Entry 9GF6 (electron microscopy, 3.80 A resolution); this record covers chains L and M of the 11 polymer chains in the assembly.

Chain L:
Molecule: Nucleosomal DNA Strand 2
Sequence (152 nucleotides; numbered -81 to 70; the number before each row is that of its first residue; numbers below 1 keep their minus sign (DT-81 is residue -81)):
   -81 TGCCGAGGCC GCTCAATTGG TCGTAGACAG CTCTAGCACC GCTTAAACGC ACGTACGCGC
   -21 TGTCCCCCGC GTTTTAACCG CCAAGGGGAT TACTCCCTAG TCTCCAGGCA CGTGTCAGAT
    39 ATATACATCC TGTGCATGTA CTCGGGATAT TG
Not modelled in the structure: -81 to -76, 60-70

Chain M:
Name: Histone H3.1
Organism: Homo sapiens
UniProt: P68431 (H31_HUMAN); residues 0-135 here correspond to UniProt positions 1-136 (UniProt number = residue number + 1)
Amino-acid sequence (136 residues; each row starts with the number of its first residue; numbering starts at 0):
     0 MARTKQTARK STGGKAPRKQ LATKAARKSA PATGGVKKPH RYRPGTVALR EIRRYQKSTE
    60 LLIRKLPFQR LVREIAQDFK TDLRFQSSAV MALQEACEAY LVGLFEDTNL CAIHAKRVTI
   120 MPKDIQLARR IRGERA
Not modelled in the structure: 0-41, 135
Swiss-Prot annotation at these positions:
  - modified residue: Arg2 (Asymmetric dimethylarginine), Thr3 (Phosphothreonine), Lys4 (Allysine), Gln5 (5-glutamyl dopamine), Thr6 (Phosphothreonine), Arg8 (Citrulline), Lys9 (N6,N6,N6-trimethyllysine), Ser10 (ADP-ribosylserine), Thr11 (Phosphothreonine), Lys14 (N6-(2-hydroxyisobutyryl)lysine), Arg17 (Asymmetric dimethylarginine), Lys18 (N6-(2-hydroxyisobutyryl)lysine), Lys23 (N6-(2-hydroxyisobutyryl)lysine), Arg26 (Citrulline), Lys27 (N6,N6,N6-trimethyllysine), Ser28 (ADP-ribosylserine), Lys36 (N6,N6,N6-trimethyllysine), Lys37 (N6-methyllysine), Tyr41 (Phosphotyrosine), Lys56 (N6,N6,N6-trimethyllysine) and 8 more in UniProt
  - lipidation: Lys18 (N6-decanoyllysine)

How chain L and chain M interact:
Contacting residue pairs (15):
  DT8(L) - Gly44(M)  hydrogen bond to the phosphate
  DT9(L) - Pro43(M)  sugar contact
  DT9(L) - Gly44(M)  hydrogen bond to the phosphate
  DT9(L) - Thr45(M)  hydrogen bond to the phosphate
  DT9(L) - Val46(M)  hydrogen bond to the phosphate
  DT9(L) - Ala47(M)  hydrogen bond to the phosphate
  DA10(L) - Arg42(M)  phosphate contact
  DA10(L) - Val46(M)  phosphate contact
  DA17(L) - Arg63(M)  phosphate contact
  DA17(L) - Pro66(M)  phosphate contact
  DA17(L) - Arg69(M)  salt bridge to the phosphate
  DG18(L) - Arg63(M)  salt bridge to the phosphate
  DG18(L) - Lys64(M)  hydrogen bond to the phosphate
  DG18(L) - Leu65(M)  hydrogen bond to the phosphate
  DC27(L) - Arg83(M)  sugar contact
Also at the interface, not in a pair above, chain L (9 interface residues in all): DT19, DG25, DG26

Overview:
9 residues of chain L and 12 residues of chain M are in contact; the contacts include 7 hydrogen bonds and 2
salt bridges. Among the polar pairs are DT8(L)-Gly44(M), DT9(L)-Gly44(M) and DT9(L)-Thr45(M).
Here chain L is Nucleosomal DNA Strand 2 and chain M is Histone H3.1 (Homo sapiens). Entry 9GF6 (CryoEM
structure of the human INO80 core-nucleosome complex state N-6) was determined by electron microscopy.
